Entry 4L3G (X-ray diffraction, 2.05 A resolution); this record covers chains B and F of the 6 polymer chains in the assembly.

[Chain B]
Name: Methylamine utilization protein MauG
Source organism: Paracoccus denitrificans
Notes: EC 1.-.-.-
UniProtKB: Q51658 (MAUG_PARDP); residues 1-367 here correspond to UniProt positions 21-387 (UniProt number = residue number + 20)
Amino-acid sequence (373 residues; each row starts with the number of its first residue):
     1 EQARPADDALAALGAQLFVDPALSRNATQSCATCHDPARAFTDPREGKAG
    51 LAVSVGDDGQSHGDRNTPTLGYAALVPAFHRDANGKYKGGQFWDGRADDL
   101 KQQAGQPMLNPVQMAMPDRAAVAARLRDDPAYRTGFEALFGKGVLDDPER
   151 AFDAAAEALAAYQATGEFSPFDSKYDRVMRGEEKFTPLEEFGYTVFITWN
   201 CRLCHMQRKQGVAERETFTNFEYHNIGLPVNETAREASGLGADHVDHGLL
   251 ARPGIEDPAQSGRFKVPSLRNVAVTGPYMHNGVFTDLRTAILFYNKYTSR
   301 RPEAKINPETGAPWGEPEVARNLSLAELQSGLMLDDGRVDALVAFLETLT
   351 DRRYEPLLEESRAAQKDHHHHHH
Not modelled in the structure: 1-5, 361-373
Sequence notes: engineered mutation Gln113 (Glu133 in Q51658); expression tag (368-373)
Modified / non-standard residues: Pro107 (4-hydroxyproline; HYP)
Swiss-Prot annotation at these positions:
  - binding site (heme c): Cys31, Cys34, His35, Cys201, Cys204, His205, His280
Ion coordination: heme c Fe site 1 near His35 (its only coordinating residue here); Ca2+: Asn66, Thr275, Pro277; heme c Fe site 2: His205, Tyr294; Na+ site 1: Asn231, Thr233; Na+ site 2: Leu250, Arg252, Ile255
Ligand contacts:
  - heme c (HEC), molecule 1: Gln29, Ser30, Cys31, Cys34, His35, Ser54, Val55, Gly56, Arg65, Asn66, Thr67, Pro68, Thr69, Leu70, Gln91, Phe92, Trp93, Arg96, Leu100, Gln103, Ala104, Pro107, Met108, Gln113, Met114, Leu159, Gln163, Lys265
  - heme c (HEC), molecule 2: Trp93, Asn200, Cys201, Cys204, His205, His224, Ile226, Leu228, Phe264, Lys265, Val266, Pro267, Leu269, Val272, Tyr278, Met279, His280, Leu287, Ala290, Ile291, Tyr294, Ser324, Glu327, Leu328, Leu334, Leu342, Leu346

[Chain F]
Name: methylamine dehydrogenase heavy chain
Source organism: Paracoccus denitrificans
Notes: EC 1.4.99.3
UniProtKB: A1BB97 (A1BB97_PARDP); residues 2-386 here correspond to UniProt positions 33-417 (UniProt number = residue number + 31)
Amino-acid sequence (385 residues; numbered 2 to 386; the number before each row is that of its first residue):
     2 DAPEAETQAQETQGQAAARAAAADLAAGQDDEPRILEAPAPDARRVYVND
    52 PAHFAAVTQQFVIDGEAGRVIGMIDGGFLPNPVVADDGSFIAHASTVFSR
   102 IARGERTDYVEVFDPVTLLPTADIELPDAPRFLVGTYPWMTSLTPDGKTL
   152 LFYQFSPAPAVGVVDLEGKAFKRMLDVPDCYHIFPTAPDTFFMHCRDGSL
   202 AKVAFGTEGTPEITHTEVFHPEDEFLINHPAYSQKAGRLVWPTYTGKIHQ
   252 IDLSSGDAKFLPAVEALTEAERADGWRPGGWQQVAYHRALDRIYLLVDQR
   302 DEWRHKTASRFVVVLDAKTGERLAKFEMGHEIDSINVSQDEKPLLYALST
   352 GDKTLYIHDAESGEELRSVNQLGHGPQVITTADMG
Not modelled in the structure: 2-10
Cystine bridges: Cys181-Cys196

[Chain B / chain F interface]
Residue-residue contacts (14; chain B residue first):
  Phe191(B) with Arg197(F)
  Thr298(B) with Pro158(F)
  Arg300(B) with Asp129(F); Pro158(F)
  Arg301(B) with Asp177(F), salt bridge
  Gly331(B) with Ser157(F), hydrogen bond (backbone-side chain); Pro158(F)
  Leu332(B) with Phe156(F), hydrophobic; Ser157(F); Pro158(F)
  Met333(B) with Pro158(F), hydrogen bond (backbone-backbone); Ala159(F), hydrophobic
  Arg338(B) with Asp180(F), salt bridge; Arg197(F)
Other interface residues (no listed pair), chain B (10 interface residues in all): Pro187, Asp335
Other interface residues (no listed pair), chain F (11 interface residues in all): Pro160, Val178, Glu223

[Summary]
10 residues of chain B face 11 of chain F across their interface, with 2 hydrogen bonds and 2 salt bridges.
Polar pairs include Arg301(B)-Asp177(F), Arg338(B)-Asp180(F) and Gly331(B)-Ser157(F). Bound to chain B: heme
c. UniProt lists 7 heme c-binding residues on chain B.
Here chain B is Methylamine utilization protein MauG and chain F is methylamine dehydrogenase heavy chain,
both from Paracoccus denitrificans. Entry 4L3G (Crystal Structure of the E113Q-MauG/pre-Methylamine
Dehydrogenase Complex Aged 120 Days) was determined by X-ray diffraction, deposited together with 4L1Q and
4L3H.
